Entry 2H4M (X-ray diffraction, 3.05 A resolution); this record covers chains A and B of the 4 polymer chains in the assembly.

# Chain A (and B)
Name: Transportin-1
Organism: Homo sapiens
Notes: chain B of this document is another copy of the same molecule, construct and numbering; everything in this record applies to it too
UniProt: Q92973 (TNPO1_HUMAN); the construct has insertions or renumbered stretches relative to UniProt, so the offset changes along the chain: 1-319 = UniProt 9-327; 345-360 = UniProt 328-343; 368-890 = UniProt 376-898
Chain sequence (865 residues; numbered 1 to 890; 25 numbers in that range are skipped by the numbering (no residue carries them; nothing is unmodelled there); the number before each row is that of its first residue):
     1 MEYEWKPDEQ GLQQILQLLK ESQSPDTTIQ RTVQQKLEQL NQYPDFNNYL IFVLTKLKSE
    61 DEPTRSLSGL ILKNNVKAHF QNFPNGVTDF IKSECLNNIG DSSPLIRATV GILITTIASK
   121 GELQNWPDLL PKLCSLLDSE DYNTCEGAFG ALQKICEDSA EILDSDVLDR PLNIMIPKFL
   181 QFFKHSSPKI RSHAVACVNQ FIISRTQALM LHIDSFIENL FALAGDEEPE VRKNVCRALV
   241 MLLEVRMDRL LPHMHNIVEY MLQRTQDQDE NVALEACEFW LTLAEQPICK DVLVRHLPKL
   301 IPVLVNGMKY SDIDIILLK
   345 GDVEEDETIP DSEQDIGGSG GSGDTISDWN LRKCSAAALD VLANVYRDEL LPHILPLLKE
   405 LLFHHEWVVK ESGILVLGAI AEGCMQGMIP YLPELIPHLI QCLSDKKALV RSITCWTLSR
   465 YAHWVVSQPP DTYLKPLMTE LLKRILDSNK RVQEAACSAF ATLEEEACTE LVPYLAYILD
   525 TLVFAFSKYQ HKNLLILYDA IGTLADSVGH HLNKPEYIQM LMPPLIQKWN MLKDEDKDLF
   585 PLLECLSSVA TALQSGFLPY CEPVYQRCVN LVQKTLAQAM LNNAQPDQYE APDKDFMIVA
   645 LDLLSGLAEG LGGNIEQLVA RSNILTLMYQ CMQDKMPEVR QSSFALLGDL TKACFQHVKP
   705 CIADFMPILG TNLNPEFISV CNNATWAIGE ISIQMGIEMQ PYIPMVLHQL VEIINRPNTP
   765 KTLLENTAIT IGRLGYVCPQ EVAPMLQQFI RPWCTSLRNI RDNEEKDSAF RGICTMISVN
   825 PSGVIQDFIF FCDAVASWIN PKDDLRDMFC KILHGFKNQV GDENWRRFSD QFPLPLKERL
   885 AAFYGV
Disordered / not traced: 1-5, 37-43, 78-79, 345-368 (chain B: 1-5, 37-43, 56-58, 76-79, 159-170, 345-368)
Construct notes: linker (361-367)
Swiss-Prot annotation at these positions:
  - site (Important for interaction with cargo nuclear localization signals): W460, W730
What the authors report for this chain:
  - mutagenesis - I457A/W460A/W730A, W460A/W730A: decreased binding to Heterogeneous nuclear ribonucleoprotein A1
  - conformationally variable residues (loop rearrangement): T369 to N374

# Chain A / chain B interface
Contacting residue pairs - 25 pairs, chain A then chain B:
  D578(A) with Q629(B)
  E579(A) with Q632(B)
  N614(A) with A628(B)
  Q617(A) with M624(B), hydrogen bond (side chain-backbone); N627(B); A628(B)
  K618(A) with L625(B); A628(B); Q629(B)
  A621(A) with A621(B); M624(B), hydrophobic; L625(B), hydrophobic
  M624(A) with Q617(B), hydrogen bond (backbone-side chain); A621(B), hydrophobic; M624(B), hydrophobic
  L625(A) with K618(B); A621(B), hydrophobic; L625(B), hydrophobic
  N627(A) with Q617(B), hydrogen bond
  A628(A) with N614(B); Q617(B)
  Q629(A) with D578(B)
  Q632(A) with E579(B)
  Q674(A) with T670(B)
  D708(A) with D708(B)
Other interface residues (no listed pair), chain A (17 interface residues in all): L620, Q622, L671
Other interface residues (no listed pair), chain B (18 interface residues in all): Q622, Y633, L671, Q674

# In short
The interface between chain A and chain B involves 17 residues on one side and 18 on the other; the contacts
include 3 hydrogen bonds. Polar pairs include Q617(A)-M624(B) and N627(A)-Q617(B). The paper reports that
I457A/W460A/W730A and W460A/W730A of chain A reduce binding to Heterogeneous nuclear ribonucleoprotein A1;
conformational variability at T369(A).
Chain A and chain B are both Transportin-1 (Homo sapiens); the structure, Karyopherin Beta2/Transportin-M9NLS,
was determined by X-ray diffraction.
